PDB entry 6O7E | electron microscopy, 3.20 A resolution | chains D and H of the 8 polymer chains in the assembly

[Chain D]
Name: Csm3
Organism: Thermococcus onnurineus (strain NA1)
Reference sequence: B6YWC0 (B6YWC0_THEON); numbering as in UniProt (aligned over 1-290)
Chain sequence (291 residues; numbered 0 to 290; the number before each row is that of its first residue; numbering starts at 0):
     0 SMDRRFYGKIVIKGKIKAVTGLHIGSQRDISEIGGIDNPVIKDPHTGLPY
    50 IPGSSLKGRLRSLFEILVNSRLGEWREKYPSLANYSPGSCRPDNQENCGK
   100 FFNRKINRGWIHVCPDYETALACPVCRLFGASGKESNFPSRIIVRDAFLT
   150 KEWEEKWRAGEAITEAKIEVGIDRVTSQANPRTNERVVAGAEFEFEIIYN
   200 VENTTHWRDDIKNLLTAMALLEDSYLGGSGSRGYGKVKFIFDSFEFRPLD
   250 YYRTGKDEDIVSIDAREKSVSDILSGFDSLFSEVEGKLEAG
Unresolved in the structure: 0, 28-30, 288-290
Differences from the reference sequence: expression tag (0)
Ion coordination: Zn2+: His111, Cys113, Cys122, Cys125

[Chain H]
Molecule: 40-nt RNA strand
Sequence (40 nucleotides; numbered 1 to 40; the number before each row is that of its first residue):
     1 CCCUGGCGCCCAAUACGCAAACCGCCUCUGCCCGCGGGCG
Unresolved in the structure: 1-16, 36-40

[How chain D and chain H interact]
Residue-residue contacts (13; chain D residue first):
  Asn37(D) with C25(H), hydrogen bond to the base
  Ile105(D) with C32(H), hydrogen bond to the sugar
  Arg107(D) with U29(H), salt bridge to the phosphate; G30(H), salt bridge to the phosphate
  Gly132(D) with G34(H), sugar contact
  Lys133(D) with C33(H), sugar contact; G34(H), phosphate contact
  Glu134(D) with G34(H), sugar contact
  Gln177(D) with C23(H), sugar contact
  Asn179(D) with C23(H), sugar contact
  Pro180(D) with C23(H), sugar contact; G24(H), hydrogen bond to the sugar
  Arg181(D) with C25(H), base contact
Also at the interface, not in a pair above, chain D (15 interface residues in all): Lys104, Asn106, Ser131, Ile167, Ala178
Also at the interface, not in a pair above, chain H (10 interface residues in all): C28, C31

[Summary]
Chain D and chain H form an interface of 15 and 10 residues respectively; the contacts include 3 hydrogen
bonds and 2 salt bridges. Among the polar pairs are Asn37(D)-C25(H), Ile105(D)-C32(H) and Pro180(D)-G24(H).
His111(D), Cys113(D), Cys122(D) and Cys125(D) coordinate Zn2+.
Here chain D is Csm3 (Thermococcus onnurineus (strain NA1)) and chain H is a 40-nt RNA strand. Entry 6O7E
(Cryo-EM structure of Csm-crRNA-target RNA ternary complex in complex with AMPPNP in type III-A CRISPR-Cas
system) was determined by electron microscopy, deposited together with 6O73, 6O74, 6O75, 6O78, 6O79, 6O7B and
3 further entries.
